5LOB - chains A and B of the 7 polymer chains in the assembly; structure by X-ray diffraction, 3.30 A resolution.

Chain A (and B):
Protein: Rabphilin-3A
Organism: Rattus norvegicus
Notes: chain B of this document is another copy of the same molecule, construct and numbering; everything in this record applies to it too
UniProtKB: P47709 (RP3A_RAT); residues 536-680 here = UniProt positions 536-680
Sequence (162 residues; each row starts with the number of its first residue):
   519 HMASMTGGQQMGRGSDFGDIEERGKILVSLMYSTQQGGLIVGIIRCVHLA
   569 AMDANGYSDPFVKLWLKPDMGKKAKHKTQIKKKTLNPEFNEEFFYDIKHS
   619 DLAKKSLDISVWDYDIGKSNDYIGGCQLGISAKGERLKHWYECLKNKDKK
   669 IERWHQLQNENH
Unresolved in the structure: 519-539, 678-680 (chain B: 519-538, 678-680)
Differences from the reference sequence: expression tag (519-535)
UniProt features mapped onto this chain:
  - binding site (Ca(2+)): D571, D577, D631, Y632, D633, D639
Ion coordination: Ca2+ site 1: M570, D571, D631, D633, D639; Ca2+ site 2: D571, D577, D631, Y632, D633 (together with sulfate ion)

Chain A / chain B interface:
Pairs across the interface (4; chain A residue first):
  W583(A) - D587(B)
  D626(A) - D587(B)
  Q645(A) - D587(B)
  S649(A) - K622(B)
Interface residues without a listed pair, chain A (6 interface residues in all): K651, N677
Interface residues without a listed pair, chain B (4 interface residues in all): M588, K623

Summary:
6 residues of chain A face 4 of chain B across their interface. M570(A), D571(A), D631(A), D633(A) and D639(A)
form the Ca2+ site 1. Curated annotation (UniProt) lists 6 Ca2+-binding residues on chain A.
Chain A and chain B are both Rabphilin-3A (Rattus norvegicus); the structure, Structure of the Ca2+-bound
Rabphilin3A C2B- SNAP25 complex (C2 space group), was determined by X-ray diffraction (same publication as
5LO8 and 5LOW).
